Entry 5U0A (electron microscopy, 3.30 A resolution); this record covers chains H and M of the 14 polymer chains in the assembly.

== Chain H ==
Name: CRISPR-associated protein, Cse4 family
Organism: Thermobifida fusca (strain YX)
UniProt: Q47PJ3 (Q47PJ3_THEFY); residue numbers follow UniProt; this construct covers 1-373
Sequence (373 residues; each row starts with the number of its first residue):
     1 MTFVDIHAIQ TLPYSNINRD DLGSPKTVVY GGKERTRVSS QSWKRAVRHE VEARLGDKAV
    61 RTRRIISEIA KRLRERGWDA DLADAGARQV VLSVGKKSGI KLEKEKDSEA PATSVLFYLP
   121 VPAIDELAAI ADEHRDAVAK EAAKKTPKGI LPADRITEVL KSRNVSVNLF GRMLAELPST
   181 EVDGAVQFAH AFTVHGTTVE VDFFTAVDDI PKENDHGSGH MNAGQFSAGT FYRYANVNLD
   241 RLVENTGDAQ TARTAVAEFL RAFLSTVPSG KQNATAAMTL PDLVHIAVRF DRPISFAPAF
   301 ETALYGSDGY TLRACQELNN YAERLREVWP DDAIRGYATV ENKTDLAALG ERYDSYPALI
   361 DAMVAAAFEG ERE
Unresolved in the structure: 1, 368-373
What the authors report for this chain:
  - binding site for Target Strand (chain M): Lys-101 to Lys-106

== Chain M ==
Molecule: Target Strand
Sequence (50 nucleotides; each row starts with the number of its first residue):
    16 GCCTGGCGAC AGCCCACATG GCATTCCACT TATCACTGGC TTCGTCCGCG

== Interface between chain H and chain M ==
Pairs across the interface (19):
  Arg-63(H) / DT48(M)  hydrogen bond to the phosphate
  Arg-63(H) / DC49(M)  hydrogen bond to the phosphate
  Lys-97(H) / DT52(M)  salt bridge to the phosphate
  Lys-101(H) / DC51(M)  phosphate contact
  Lys-101(H) / DT52(M)  salt bridge to the phosphate
  Glu-103(H) / DC49(M)  phosphate contact
  Ser-114(H) / DA50(M)  sugar contact
  Ser-114(H) / DC51(M)  phosphate contact
  Met-173(H) / DC51(M)  base contact
  Ala-175(H) / DC51(M)  base contact
  His-216(H) / DC41(M)  base contact
  Gly-217(H) / DC41(M)  base contact
  Gly-217(H) / DC42(M)  base contact
  Ser-218(H) / DC42(M)  hydrogen bond to the base
  His-220(H) / DA43(M)  hydrogen bond to the sugar
  His-220(H) / DC44(M)  salt bridge to the phosphate
  Met-221(H) / DC42(M)  base contact
  Met-221(H) / DA43(M)  base contact
  Asn-222(H) / DC44(M)  base contact
Other interface residues (no listed pair), chain H (17 interface residues in all): Lys-106, Glu-176, Asp-215, Gly-219

== In short ==
17 residues of chain H face 9 of chain M across their interface, with 4 hydrogen bonds and 3 salt bridges.
Polar pairs include Ser-218(H)/DC42(M), His-220(H)/DA43(M) and Arg-63(H)/DT48(M). The paper reports a binding
site for Target Strand (chain M) at Lys-101(H).
Chain H is CRISPR-associated protein, Cse4 family (Thermobifida fusca (strain YX)) and chain M is Target
Strand; the structure, CRISPR RNA-guided surveillance complex, was determined by electron microscopy,
deposited together with 5U07.
